8F6V - chains D and B of the 4 polymer chains in the assembly; structure by X-ray diffraction, 2.30 A resolution.

[Chain D]
Protein: CFTR inhibitory factor
Source organism: Pseudomonas aeruginosa PA14
UniProtKB: A0A0M3KL26 (A0A0M3KL26_PSEAB); residues 25-325 here correspond to UniProt positions 1-301 (UniProt number = residue number - 24)
Chain sequence (301 residues; numbered 25 to 325; the number before each row is that of its first residue):
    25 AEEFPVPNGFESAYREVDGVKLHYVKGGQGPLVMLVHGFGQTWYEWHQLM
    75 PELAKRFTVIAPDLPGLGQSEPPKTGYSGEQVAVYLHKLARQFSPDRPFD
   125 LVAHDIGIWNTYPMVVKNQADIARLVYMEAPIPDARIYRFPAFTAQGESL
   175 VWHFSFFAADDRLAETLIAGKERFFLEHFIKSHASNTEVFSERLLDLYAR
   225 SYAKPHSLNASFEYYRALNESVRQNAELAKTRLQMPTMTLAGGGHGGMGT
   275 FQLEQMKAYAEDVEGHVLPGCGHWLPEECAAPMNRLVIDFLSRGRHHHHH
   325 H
Unresolved in the structure: 25, 320-325
Disulfides: Cys295-Cys303

[Chain B]
Protein: Nanobody VHH108
Source organism: Vicugna pacos
Notes: antibody fragment or engineered binder
Chain sequence (132 residues; numbered 1 to 132; the number before each row is that of its first residue):
     1 MAEVQLVESGGGLVQPGGSLRLSCEATGNFDDRGIGWFRQAPGKEREGIA
    51 CITTRGRTHYAESVEGRFTISTDIANNAVYLQMNSLKPEDTAVYYCAKAI
   101 RLTTDRTQCVAFPGVSWGRGTQVTVSSGQAGQ
Unresolved in the structure: 1-3, 126-132
Disulfides: Cys24-Cys96, Cys51-Cys109

[Interface between chain D and chain B]
Pairs across the interface (39; chain D residue first):
  Gln143(D) - Arg55(B)  hydrogen bond (backbone-side chain)
  Ile146(D) - Arg55(B)  hydrogen bond (backbone-side chain)
  Ala147(D) - Arg55(B)  hydrogen bond (backbone-side chain)
  Arg256(D) - Asp32(B)  salt bridge
  Arg256(D) - Gly34(B)  hydrogen bond (side chain-backbone)
  Arg256(D) - Lys98(B)
  Arg256(D) - Ala99(B)  hydrogen bond (side chain-backbone)
  Arg256(D) - Ile100(B)
  Arg256(D) - Phe112(B)
  Gln258(D) - Asp31(B)
  Gln258(D) - Thr54(B)
  Gln258(D) - Arg55(B)
  Met259(D) - Arg55(B)
  Pro260(D) - Arg55(B)
  Pro260(D) - Arg57(B)
  Leu277(D) - Leu102(B)  hydrophobic
  Leu277(D) - Thr104(B)
  Lys281(D) - Ile100(B)
  Lys281(D) - Leu102(B)
  Lys281(D) - Phe112(B)
  Lys281(D) - Pro113(B)
  Ala282(D) - Phe112(B)
  Ala284(D) - Ile100(B)
  Glu285(D) - Asp32(B)
  Glu285(D) - Gly34(B)
  Glu285(D) - Thr53(B)
  Glu285(D) - Thr54(B)  hydrogen bond
  Glu285(D) - Ile100(B)
  Glu285(D) - Arg101(B)  hydrogen bond (backbone-backbone)
  Asp286(D) - Arg57(B)  salt bridge
  Asp286(D) - Arg101(B)
  Val287(D) - Ile100(B)  hydrophobic
  Val287(D) - Arg101(B)  hydrogen bond (backbone-backbone)
  Val287(D) - Leu102(B)
  Val287(D) - Thr103(B)  hydrogen bond (backbone-backbone)
  Glu288(D) - Thr103(B)
  Gly289(D) - Thr103(B)  hydrogen bond (backbone-backbone)
  Gly289(D) - Thr104(B)
  His290(D) - Thr104(B)
Interface residues without a listed pair, chain D (18 interface residues in all): Ala144
Interface residues without a listed pair, chain B (17 interface residues in all): Arg33

[Overview]
18 residues of chain D face 17 of chain B across their interface, with 10 hydrogen bonds and 2 salt bridges.
Polar contacts include Arg256(D)-Asp32(B), Asp286(D)-Arg57(B) and Gln143(D)-Arg55(B).
Chain D is CFTR inhibitory factor (Pseudomonas aeruginosa PA14) and chain B is Nanobody VHH108 (Vicugna
pacos); the structure, Crystal Structure of Nanobody VHH108 Bound to Its Antigen PA14 Cif, was determined by
X-ray diffraction.
